Entry 1YOK (X-ray diffraction, 2.50 A resolution); this record covers chains A and B of the 3 polymer chains in the assembly.

# Chain A
Molecule: Orphan nuclear receptor NR5A2
Organism: Homo sapiens
Notes: fragment: sequence database residues 300-541: contains ligand binding domain (residues 346-388)
UniProt: O00482 (NR5A2_HUMAN); numbering as in UniProt (aligned over 300-541)
Sequence (256 residues; row label = number of the first residue in the row):
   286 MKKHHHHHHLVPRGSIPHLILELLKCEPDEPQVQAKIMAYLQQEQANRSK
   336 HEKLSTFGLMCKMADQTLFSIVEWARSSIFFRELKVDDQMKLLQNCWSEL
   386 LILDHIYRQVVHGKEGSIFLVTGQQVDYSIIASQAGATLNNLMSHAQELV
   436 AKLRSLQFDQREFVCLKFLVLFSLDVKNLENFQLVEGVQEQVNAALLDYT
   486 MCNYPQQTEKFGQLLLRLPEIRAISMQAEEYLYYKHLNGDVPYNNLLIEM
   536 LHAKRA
Unresolved in the structure: 286-299, 335-337, 539-541
Construct notes: cloning artifact (286-299)
Ligand contacts: P6L ((2S)-3-{[{[(2S)-2,3-dihydroxypropyl]oxy}(hydroxy)phosphoryl]oxy}-2-[(6E)-hexadec-6-enoyloxy]propyl (8E)-octadec-8-enoate): T341, F342, M345, A349, W382, S383, L386, I387, H390, I403, L405, I415, I416, Q419, A420, G421, A422, T423, L424, L427, M428, A431, A513, Y516, L517, Y519, K520, L532
Curated features (UniProtKB/Swiss-Prot):
  - region: Y528 to K539 (AF-2)
  - binding site (a phospholipid derivative): G421 to L424, Y516, K520
  - mutagenesis: D314 (D314R: Decreased interaction with PPARGC1A; decreased ability to increase transcription of target genes), A324 (A324R: Does not affect interaction with PPARGC1A; does not affect ability to increase transcription of target genes), F342 (F342W: Reduced phospholipid binding. Strongly reduced transactivation; when associated with W-416), T352 (T352V: Reduced activation by the synthetic agonists RR-RJW100 and GSK8470), H390 (H390A: Reduced activation by the synthetic agonist GSK8470 without affecting activation by the synthetic agonist RR-RJW100), G398 (G398A: Decreased ability to activate transcription), I416 (I416W: Reduced phospholipid binding. Strongly reduced transactivation; when associated with W-342), G421 (G421A: Decreased ability to activate transcription)

# Chain B
Molecule: Nuclear receptor coactivator 2
Notes: fragment: sequence database residues 740-753
UniProt: Q15596 (NCOA2_HUMAN); residue numbers follow UniProt; this construct covers 740-753
Sequence (14 residues; row label = number of the first residue in the row):
   740 KENALLRYLLDKDD
Unresolved in the structure: 740-741, 753

# Chain A / chain B interface
Residue-residue contacts - 21 pairs, chain A then chain B:
  V357(A) with L748(B), hydrophobic; L749(B), hydrophobic
  E358(A) with L748(B); K751(B)
  R361(A) with L748(B), hydrogen bond (side chain-backbone); L749(B), hydrogen bond (side chain-backbone); D750(B); K751(B), hydrogen bond (side chain-backbone)
  V371(A) with R746(B); D750(B)
  D372(A) with R746(B), salt bridge
  Q374(A) with L749(B)
  M375(A) with N742(B); R746(B); L749(B), hydrophobic
  Q379(A) with N742(B), hydrogen bond
  L531(A) with L744(B), hydrophobic
  E534(A) with N742(B); L744(B)
  M535(A) with N742(B); L745(B), hydrophobic
Other interface residues (no listed pair), chain A (14 interface residues in all): F354, F366, L378

# Summary
14 residues of chain A face 8 of chain B across their interface; the contacts include 4 hydrogen bonds and 1
salt bridge. Among the polar pairs are D372(A)-R746(B), R361(A)-L748(B) and R361(A)-L749(B). Bound to chain A:
compound P6L.
Chain A is Orphan nuclear receptor NR5A2 (Homo sapiens) and chain B is Nuclear receptor coactivator 2; the
structure, crystal structure of human LRH-1 bound with TIF-2 peptide and phosphatidylglycerol, was determined
by X-ray diffraction (same publication as 1YOW and 1YMT).
